7T92 - chains B and A of the 5 polymer chains in the assembly; structure by electron microscopy, 3.10 A resolution.

Chain B:
Protein: Peroxin-12
From: Thermothelomyces thermophilus ATCC 42464
UniProt: G2Q5N0 (G2Q5N0_MYCTT); residues 46-484 here correspond to UniProt positions 1-439 (UniProt number = residue number - 45)
Chain sequence (439 residues; each row starts with the number of its first residue):
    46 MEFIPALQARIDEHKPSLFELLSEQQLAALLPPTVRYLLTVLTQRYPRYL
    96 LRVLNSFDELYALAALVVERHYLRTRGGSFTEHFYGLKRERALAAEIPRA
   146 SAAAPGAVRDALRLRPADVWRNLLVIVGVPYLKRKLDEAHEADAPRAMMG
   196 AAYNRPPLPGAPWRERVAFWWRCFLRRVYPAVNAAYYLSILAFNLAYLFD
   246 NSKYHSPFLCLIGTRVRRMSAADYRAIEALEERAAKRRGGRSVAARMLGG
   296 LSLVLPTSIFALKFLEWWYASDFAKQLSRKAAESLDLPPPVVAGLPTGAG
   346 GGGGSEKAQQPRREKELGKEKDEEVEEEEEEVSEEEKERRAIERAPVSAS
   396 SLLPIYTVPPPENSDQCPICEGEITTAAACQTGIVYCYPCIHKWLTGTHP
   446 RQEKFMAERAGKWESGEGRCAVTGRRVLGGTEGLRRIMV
Unresolved in the structure: 46-55, 139-152, 280-297, 342-378
Metal / ion sites: Zn2+: Cys-412, Cys-415, Cys-432, Cys-435
Ligand contacts:
  - LBN (1-palmitoyl-2-oleoyl-sn-glycero-3-phosphocholine), molecule 1: Leu-76, Thr-79, Tyr-82, Leu-83, Val-113, His-116, Tyr-117, Phe-125, Val-299, Ser-303, Ala-306, Phe-309, Leu-310, Trp-313, Tyr-314
  - LBN, molecule 2: Tyr-82, Val-86, Gln-89
  - LBN, molecule 3: Ala-107, Leu-111, Trp-165, Arg-166, Leu-168, Leu-169, Val-172, Gly-173, Tyr-176
  - LBN, molecule 4: Leu-177, Lys-180, Leu-181, Val-212, Ala-213, Trp-216, Arg-217
  - LBN, molecule 5: Val-227, Tyr-231, Ser-234, Phe-238, Pro-252, Phe-253, Cys-255, Leu-256
  - LBN, molecule 6: Leu-233, Leu-236, Ala-237, Leu-240, Asn-246
  - LBN, molecule 7: Phe-305, Phe-309, Trp-312, Phe-318

Chain A:
Protein: Peroxin-2
From: Thermothelomyces thermophilus ATCC 42464
UniProt: G2Q1C9 (G2Q1C9_MYCTT); residues 6-352 here correspond to UniProt positions 144-490 (UniProt number = residue number + 138)
Chain sequence (347 residues; each row starts with the number of its first residue):
     6 TRPAFRVGQVDAELLDEELVELLRGQVREALRYVGGGGGGGGGGGGGGVG
    56 SGVAQDWEAEISLALRAVLFKLTVWDHDATYGAALQNLKYTDARRDGPAL
   106 APPSRWQKALYGLVTVGGRYLWAKWEDWLLEQDDGFEGPSPRVKRLARWT
   156 SSLSTLHASAALVSFLVFLLHGRYRTLLDRLLRMRLAPPTSQVSREVSFE
   206 YLNRQLVWHAFTEFLLFVLPLVGINRWRRWLARTWRRTKKIMTADADGGA
   256 GDKKGEYSFLPERTCAICYRDQNSASSETELLAAASGGVVGSAQTDITNP
   306 YEAIPCGCTYCFVCLATRIEREEGEGWPCLRCGELIKECKPWNGDVL
Unresolved in the structure: 43-54, 140-143, 198-201, 242-256, 280-293
Construct notes: conflict Ser-157 (Ala295 in G2Q1C9)
Metal / ion sites: Zn2+ site 1: Cys-270, Cys-273, Cys-316, Cys-319; Zn2+ site 2: Cys-311, Cys-313, Cys-334, Cys-337
Ligand contacts:
  - LBN (1-palmitoyl-2-oleoyl-sn-glycero-3-phosphocholine), molecule 1: Val-32, Val-58, Ala-69, Leu-70
  - LBN, molecule 2: Ala-72, Phe-75, Lys-76, Trp-80
  - LBN, molecule 3: Phe-75, Trp-80, Ala-114, Gly-117, Leu-118, Val-121, Gly-122
  - LBN, molecule 4: Ser-164, Ala-165, Val-168, Ser-169, Val-172, His-176, Arg-185
  - LBN, molecule 5: Arg-209, Val-212, Trp-213, Phe-216, Thr-217, Leu-220
  - LBN, molecule 6: Leu-236, Ala-237, Trp-240, Arg-241
Swiss-Prot annotation at these positions:
  - zinc finger: Cys-270 to Cys-337 (RING-type)
  - binding site (Zn(2+)): Cys-270, Cys-273, Cys-311, Cys-313, Cys-316, Cys-319, Cys-334, Cys-337

How chain B and chain A interact:
Contacting residue pairs - 104 pairs, chain B then chain A:
  Ser-62(B) / Tyr-86(A)
  Ser-62(B) / Leu-90(A)
  Leu-63(B) / Leu-24(A)  hydrophobic
  Leu-63(B) / Tyr-86(A)  hydrogen bond (backbone-side chain)
  Phe-64(B) / Leu-20(A)
  Phe-64(B) / Glu-23(A)
  Phe-64(B) / Leu-24(A)
  Phe-64(B) / Leu-27(A)  hydrophobic
  Phe-64(B) / Tyr-86(A)  hydrophobic
  Phe-64(B) / Leu-90(A)  hydrophobic
  Leu-67(B) / Leu-27(A)  hydrophobic
  Leu-67(B) / Gln-31(A)
  Val-86(B) / Trp-240(A)  hydrogen bond (backbone-side chain)
  Arg-90(B) / Trp-240(A)
  Lys-178(B) / Arg-37(A)
  Asp-182(B) / Arg-37(A)  salt bridge
  Asp-182(B) / Tyr-38(A)  hydrogen bond
  His-185(B) / Tyr-38(A)
  Glu-186(B) / Tyr-38(A)  hydrogen bond
  Ala-189(B) / Gly-42(A)
  Met-193(B) / Gly-42(A)
  Tyr-224(B) / Tyr-38(A)  hydrophobic
  Asn-228(B) / Glu-34(A)  hydrogen bond (side chain-backbone)
  Asn-228(B) / Ala-35(A)
  Asn-228(B) / Arg-37(A)  hydrogen bond
  Asn-228(B) / Tyr-38(A)
  Ala-229(B) / Ala-35(A)
  Tyr-232(B) / Glu-34(A)
  Tyr-232(B) / Ala-35(A)  hydrophobic
  Tyr-232(B) / Arg-37(A)
  Leu-233(B) / Ala-35(A)  hydrophobic
  Ile-235(B) / Gln-31(A)
  Leu-236(B) / Leu-28(A)  hydrophobic
  Leu-236(B) / Gln-31(A)
  Leu-236(B) / Val-32(A)  hydrophobic
  Asn-239(B) / Gln-31(A)  hydrogen bond
  Leu-240(B) / Leu-28(A)  hydrophobic
  Leu-240(B) / Leu-74(A)  hydrophobic
  Leu-240(B) / Leu-77(A)
  Leu-243(B) / Leu-24(A)  hydrophobic
  Leu-243(B) / Leu-74(A)  hydrophobic
  Leu-243(B) / Tyr-86(A)
  Phe-244(B) / Thr-78(A)
  Phe-244(B) / His-82(A)
  Phe-244(B) / Ala-84(A)
  Phe-244(B) / Tyr-86(A)
  Phe-244(B) / Ala-89(A)  hydrophobic
  Asn-246(B) / Leu-77(A)
  Phe-305(B) / Trp-213(A)  hydrophobic
  Lys-308(B) / Arg-209(A)
  Trp-312(B) / Gln-210(A)
  Trp-312(B) / Trp-213(A)  hydrophobic
  Trp-312(B) / His-214(A)
  Trp-312(B) / Thr-217(A)
  Phe-318(B) / Thr-217(A)
  Phe-318(B) / Leu-221(A)  hydrophobic
  Gln-321(B) / Leu-221(A)
  Leu-322(B) / Leu-221(A)
  Leu-322(B) / Leu-224(A)  hydrophobic
  Ala-326(B) / Ile-229(A)  hydrophobic
  Ala-326(B) / Arg-326(A)
  Ala-327(B) / Arg-326(A)
  Glu-328(B) / Arg-326(A)  hydrogen bond (backbone-side chain)
  Leu-330(B) / Thr-322(A)
  Leu-330(B) / Glu-325(A)
  Leu-330(B) / Arg-326(A)
  Leu-332(B) / Phe-317(A)  hydrophobic
  Leu-332(B) / Val-318(A)  hydrophobic
  Pro-333(B) / Phe-317(A)
  Pro-335(B) / Asn-304(A)
  Pro-335(B) / Tyr-306(A)
  Pro-335(B) / Phe-317(A)  hydrophobic
  Val-336(B) / Tyr-306(A)  hydrogen bond (backbone-side chain)
  Val-336(B) / Pro-346(A)
  Ala-338(B) / Trp-347(A)
  Val-392(B) / Val-351(A)
  Val-392(B) / Leu-352(A)  hydrogen bond (backbone-backbone)
  Ser-393(B) / Asp-350(A)
  Ser-393(B) / Leu-352(A)
  Ala-394(B) / Asp-350(A)  hydrogen bond (backbone-backbone)
  Ala-394(B) / Val-351(A)
  Ala-394(B) / Leu-352(A)  hydrophobic
  Ser-395(B) / Asp-350(A)
  Leu-397(B) / Leu-352(A)  hydrophobic
  Ile-400(B) / Val-351(A)  hydrophobic
  Arg-464(B) / Gly-349(A)
  Arg-464(B) / Asp-350(A)  salt bridge
  Arg-464(B) / Val-351(A)
  Gly-469(B) / Val-351(A)
  Arg-470(B) / Asn-348(A)  hydrogen bond (side chain-backbone)
  Arg-470(B) / Gly-349(A)
  Arg-470(B) / Val-351(A)
  Arg-471(B) / Glu-267(A)  salt bridge
  Arg-471(B) / Trp-347(A)
  Arg-471(B) / Gly-349(A)  hydrogen bond (backbone-backbone)
  Arg-471(B) / Asp-350(A)  salt bridge
  Leu-473(B) / Glu-267(A)
  Leu-473(B) / Arg-268(A)
  Leu-473(B) / Ile-302(A)  hydrophobic
  Leu-473(B) / Pro-305(A)  hydrophobic
  Leu-473(B) / Trp-347(A)  hydrophobic
  Gly-474(B) / Arg-268(A)  hydrogen bond (backbone-side chain)
  Glu-477(B) / Arg-268(A)  salt bridge
  Arg-480(B) / Thr-303(A)
Other interface residues (no listed pair), chain B (59 interface residues in all): Gln-71, Gln-89, Pro-225, Phe-309, Lys-325, Gln-426
Other interface residues (no listed pair), chain A (56 interface residues in all): Leu-70, Val-73, Thr-85, Leu-220, Arg-233, Arg-241, Thr-314, Ala-321

Summary:
The interface between chain B and chain A involves 59 residues on one side and 56 on the other; the contacts
include 14 hydrogen bonds and 5 salt bridges. Polar pairs include Asp-182(B)/Arg-37(A), Arg-464(B)/Asp-350(A)
and Arg-471(B)/Glu-267(A).
Here chain B is Peroxin-12 and chain A is Peroxin-2, both from Thermothelomyces thermophilus ATCC 42464. Entry
7T92 (Structure of the peroxisomal retro-translocon formed by a heterotrimeric ubiquitin ligase complex) was
determined by electron microscopy, deposited together with 7T9X.
